PDB entry 3VBZ | X-ray diffraction, 1.76 A resolution | chain A

== Chain A ==
Protein: Phospholipase A2 homolog, taipoxin beta chain
Source organism: Oxyuranus scutellatus scutellatus
Notes: EC 3.1.1.4
UniProt: P00615 (PA22_OXYSC); numbering as in UniProt (aligned over 1-118)
Sequence (118 residues; numbered 1 to 118; the number before each row is that of its first residue):
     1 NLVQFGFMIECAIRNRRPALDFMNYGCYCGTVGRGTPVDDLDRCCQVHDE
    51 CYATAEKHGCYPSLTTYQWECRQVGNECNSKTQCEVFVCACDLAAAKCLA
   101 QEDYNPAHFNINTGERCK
Differences from the reference sequence: variant Phe-7 (Lys in P00615), Thr-31 (Lys in P00615), Val-32 (Gly in P00615), Arg-34 (Ser in P00615), Thr-54 (Glu in P00615), Gln-68 (Thr in P00615), Asn-76 (Pro in P00615), Glu-77 (Tyr in P00615), Leu-93 (Phe in P00615), Leu-99 (Phe in P00615), Phe-109 (Ser in P00615)
Disulfide bonds: Cys-11/Cys-71, Cys-27/Cys-117, Cys-29/Cys-45, Cys-44/Cys-98, Cys-51/Cys-91, Cys-60/Cys-84, Cys-78/Cys-89

== In short ==
Chain A is Phospholipase A2 homolog, taipoxin beta chain (Oxyuranus scutellatus scutellatus); the structure,
Crystal structure of Taipoxin beta subunit isoform 2, was determined by X-ray diffraction together with 3VC0
from the same study.
